Entry 7RDX (electron microscopy, 3.10 A resolution); this record covers chains A and C of the 8 polymer chains in the assembly.

[Chain A]
Molecule: RNA-directed RNA polymerase
Organism: Severe acute respiratory syndrome coronavirus 2
Notes: EC 2.7.7.48
UniProt: P0DTD1 (R1AB_SARS2); residues 1-932 here correspond to UniProt positions 4393-5324 (UniProt number = residue number + 4392)
Sequence (932 residues; each row starts with the number of its first residue):
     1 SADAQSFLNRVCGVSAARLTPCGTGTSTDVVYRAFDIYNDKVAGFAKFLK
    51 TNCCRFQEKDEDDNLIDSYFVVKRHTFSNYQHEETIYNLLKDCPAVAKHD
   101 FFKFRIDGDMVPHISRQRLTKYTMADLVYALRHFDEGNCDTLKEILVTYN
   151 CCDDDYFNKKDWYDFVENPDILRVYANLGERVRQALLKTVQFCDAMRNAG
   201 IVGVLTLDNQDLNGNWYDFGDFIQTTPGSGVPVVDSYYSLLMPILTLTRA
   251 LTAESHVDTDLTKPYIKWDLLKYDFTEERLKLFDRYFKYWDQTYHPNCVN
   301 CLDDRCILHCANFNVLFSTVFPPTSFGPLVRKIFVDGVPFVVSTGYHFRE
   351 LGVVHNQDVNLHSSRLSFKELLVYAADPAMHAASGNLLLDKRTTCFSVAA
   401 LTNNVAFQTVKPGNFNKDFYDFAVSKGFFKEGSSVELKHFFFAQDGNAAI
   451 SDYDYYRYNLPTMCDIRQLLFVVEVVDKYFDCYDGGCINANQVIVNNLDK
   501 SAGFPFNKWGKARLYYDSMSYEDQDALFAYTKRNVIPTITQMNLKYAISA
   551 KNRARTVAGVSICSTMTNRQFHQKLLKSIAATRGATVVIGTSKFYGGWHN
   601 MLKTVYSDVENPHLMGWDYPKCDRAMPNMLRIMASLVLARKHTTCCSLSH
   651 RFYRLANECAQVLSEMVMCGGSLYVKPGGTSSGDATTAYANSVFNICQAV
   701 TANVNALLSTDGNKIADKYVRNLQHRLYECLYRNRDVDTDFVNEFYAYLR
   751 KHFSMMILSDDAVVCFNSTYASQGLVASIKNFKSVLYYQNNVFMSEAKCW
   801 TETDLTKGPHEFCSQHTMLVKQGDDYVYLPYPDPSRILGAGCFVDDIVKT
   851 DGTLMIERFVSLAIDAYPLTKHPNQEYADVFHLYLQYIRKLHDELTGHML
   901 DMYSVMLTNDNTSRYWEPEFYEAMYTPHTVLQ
Unresolved in the structure: 1-2, 930-932
Ion coordination: Mg2+: Asn209, Asp218 (together with ADP); Zn2+ site 1: His295, Cys301, Cys306, Cys310; Zn2+ site 2: Cys487, His642, Cys645, Cys646
Small-molecule neighbours:
  - chapso (1N7), molecule 1: Arg197, Val231, Lys288, Tyr289, Trp290, Asp291
  - chapso (1N7), molecule 2: Val202, Gly203, Val204, Asp221, Ile223, Val231, Val233, Arg733
  - chapso (1N7), molecule 3: Tyr903, Ser904, Val905
  - ADP (adenosine-5'-diphosphate): Phe35, Lys50, Asn52, Cys53, Lys73, His75, Asn79, Arg116, Asp208, Asn209, Tyr217, Asp218, Gly220, Asp221
UniProt features mapped onto this chain:
  - region: Lys545 to Arg555 (Interaction with RMP Remdesivir), Thr582 to Pro620 (RdRp Palm N-ter)
  - active site: Ser759, Asp760, Asp761
  - binding site (Mn(2+)): Asn209, Asp218
  - binding site (Zn(2+)): His295, Cys301, Cys306, Cys310, Cys487, His642, Cys645, Cys646
  - site: Gln932 (Cleavage)

[Chain C]
Molecule: Non-structural protein 7
Organism: Severe acute respiratory syndrome coronavirus 2
UniProt: P0DTD1 (R1AB_SARS2); residues 1-83 here correspond to UniProt positions 3860-3942 (UniProt number = residue number + 3859)
Sequence (88 residues; each row starts with the number of its first residue; numbers below 1 keep their minus sign (Gly-4 is residue -4)):
    -4 GPVDMSKMSDVKCTSVVLLSVLQQLRVESSSKLWAQCVQLHNDILLAKDT
    46 TEAFEKMVSLLSVLLSMQGAVDINKLCEEMLDNRATLQ
Unresolved in the structure: -4 to 0, 76-83
Sequence notes: expression tag (-4 to 0)
UniProt features mapped onto this chain:
  - site: Gln83 (Cleavage)

[Interface between chain A and chain C]
Residue-residue contacts (31):
  Thr409(A) with Glu23(C), hydrogen bond; Trp29(C)
  Lys411(A) with Gln18(C)
  Pro412(A) with Leu14(C), hydrophobic; Ser15(C)
  Gly413(A) with Val11(C); Ser15(C)
  Phe415(A) with Cys8(C), hydrophobic; Val12(C), hydrophobic
  Tyr420(A) with Ser4(C), hydrogen bond (side chain-backbone); Asp5(C); Cys8(C), hydrophobic
  Phe429(A) with Ser1(C); Ser4(C)
  Glu431(A) with Ser1(C); Met3(C)
  Phe440(A) with Lys7(C); Leu40(C), hydrophobic
  Phe441(A) with His36(C)
  Phe442(A) with Asn37(C); Leu40(C), hydrophobic; Leu41(C), hydrophobic
  Ala443(A) with Leu14(C), hydrophobic; Val33(C); Asn37(C), hydrogen bond (backbone-side chain)
  Gln444(A) with Trp29(C), hydrogen bond (backbone-side chain); Val33(C)
  Asp445(A) with Trp29(C); Ala30(C)
  Asn552(A) with Leu41(C)
  Phe843(A) with Val11(C), hydrophobic
Other interface residues (no listed pair), chain A (20 interface residues in all): Val410, Lys430, Leu437, Ala550
Other interface residues (no listed pair), chain C (21 interface residues in all): Lys2, Thr45

[In short]
The interface between chain A and chain C involves 20 residues on one side and 21 on the other, with 4
hydrogen bonds. Polar pairs include Thr409(A)-Glu23(C), Tyr420(A)-Ser4(C) and Ala443(A)-Asn37(C). Ligands of
chain A: ADP and 3 copies of chapso.
Chain A is RNA-directed RNA polymerase and chain C is Non-structural protein 7, both from Severe acute
respiratory syndrome coronavirus 2; the structure, SARS-CoV-2 replication-transcription complex bound to nsp13
helicase - nsp13(2)-RTC - open class, was determined by electron microscopy, deposited together with 7RDY,
7RDZ, 7RE0, 7RE1, 7RE2 and 7RE3.
